Entry 9LLQ (X-ray diffraction, 3.10 A resolution); this record covers chains A and E of the 4 polymer chains in the assembly.

# Chain A
Name: TetR family transcriptional regulator
From: Acinetobacter baumannii
Reference sequence: A0A1E3M4M0 (A0A1E3M4M0_ACIBA); numbering as in UniProt (aligned over 1-189)
Sequence (191 residues; numbered -1 to 189; the number before each row is that of its first residue; numbers below 1 keep their minus sign (Met-1 is residue -1)):
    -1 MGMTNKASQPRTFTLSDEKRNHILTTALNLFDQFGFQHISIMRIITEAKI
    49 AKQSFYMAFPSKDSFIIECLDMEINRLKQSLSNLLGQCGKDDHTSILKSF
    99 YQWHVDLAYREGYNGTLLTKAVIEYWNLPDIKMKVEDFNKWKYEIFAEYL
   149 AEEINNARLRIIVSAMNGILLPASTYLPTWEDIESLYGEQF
Unresolved in the structure: -1 to 10, 187-189
Differences from the reference sequence: initiating methionine (-1); expression tag (0)

# Chain E
Molecule: 24-nt DNA strand
From: Acinetobacter baumannii
Sequence (24 nucleotides; each row starts with the number of its first residue):
     1 AAAAAGACTAATCTGTCTATCTAT

# How chain A and chain E interact
Residue-residue contacts (11; chain A residue first):
  Ser38(A) - DT14(E)  sugar contact
  Ser38(A) - DG15(E)  phosphate contact
  Ile39(A) - DG15(E)  hydrogen bond to the phosphate
  Lys50(A) - DT16(E)  hydrogen bond to the base
  Lys50(A) - DC17(E)  base contact
  Gln51(A) - DT18(E)  base contact
  Gln51(A) - DA19(E)  base contact
  Tyr54(A) - DT16(E)  hydrogen bond to the phosphate
  Ser59(A) - DT16(E)  phosphate contact
  Lys60(A) - DG15(E)  sugar contact
  Lys60(A) - DT16(E)  hydrogen bond to the phosphate
Interface residues without a listed pair, chain A (9 interface residues in all): His36, Pro58

# Summary
Chain A and chain E form an interface of 9 and 6 residues respectively, with 4 hydrogen bonds. Among the polar
pairs are Lys50(A)-DT16(E), Ile39(A)-DG15(E) and Tyr54(A)-DT16(E).
Here chain A is TetR family transcriptional regulator and chain E is a 24-nt DNA strand, both from
Acinetobacter baumannii. Entry 9LLQ (Structure of TetR2 and DNA probe) was determined by X-ray diffraction,
deposited together with 8Z6D and 8Z6E.
